PDB entry 2EYU | X-ray diffraction, 1.87 A resolution | chain A

[Chain A]
Molecule: twitching motility protein PilT
Organism: Aquifex aeolicus
Notes: fragment: PilT C-terminal Domain
Chain sequence (261 residues; row label = number of the first residue in the row):
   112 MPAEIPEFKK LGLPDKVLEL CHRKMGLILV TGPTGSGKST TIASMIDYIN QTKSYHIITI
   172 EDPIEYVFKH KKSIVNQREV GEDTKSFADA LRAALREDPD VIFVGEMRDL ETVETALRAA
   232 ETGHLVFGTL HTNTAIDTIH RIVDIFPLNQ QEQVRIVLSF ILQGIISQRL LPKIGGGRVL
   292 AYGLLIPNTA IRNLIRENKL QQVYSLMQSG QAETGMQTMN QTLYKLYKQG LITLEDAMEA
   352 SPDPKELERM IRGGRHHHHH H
Not modelled in the structure: 112-116, 364-372
Differences from the reference sequence: cloning artifact (112); modified residue (136, 156, 218, 318, 327, 330, 349, 361); engineered mutation Gly294 (Glu in 15606134); expression tag (367-372)
Modified residues: Mse112 (selenomethionine); Mse136, Mse156, Mse218, Mse318, Mse327, Mse330, Mse349, Mse361 (selenomethionine; parent Met)
Covalently attached groups: covalent link Leu296-Mse327
Reported in the primary citation:
  - catalytic residues: Glu176, Glu217 (proposed by the authors, not directly observed)

[Summary]
From the paper: catalytic residues Glu176 and Glu217.
Chain A is twitching motility protein PilT (Aquifex aeolicus); the structure, The Crystal Structure of the
C-terminal Domain of Aquifex aeolicus PilT, was determined by X-ray diffraction (same publication as 2GSZ,
2EWV and 2EWW).
